PDB entry 7O4I | electron microscopy, 3.20 A resolution | chains O and T of the 30 polymer chains in the assembly

[Chain O]
Molecule: TATA-box-binding protein
Source organism: Saccharomyces cerevisiae (strain ATCC 204508 / S288c)
Reference sequence: P13393 (TBP_YEAST); residue numbers follow UniProt; this construct covers 1-240
Amino-acid sequence (247 residues; each row starts with the number of its first residue):
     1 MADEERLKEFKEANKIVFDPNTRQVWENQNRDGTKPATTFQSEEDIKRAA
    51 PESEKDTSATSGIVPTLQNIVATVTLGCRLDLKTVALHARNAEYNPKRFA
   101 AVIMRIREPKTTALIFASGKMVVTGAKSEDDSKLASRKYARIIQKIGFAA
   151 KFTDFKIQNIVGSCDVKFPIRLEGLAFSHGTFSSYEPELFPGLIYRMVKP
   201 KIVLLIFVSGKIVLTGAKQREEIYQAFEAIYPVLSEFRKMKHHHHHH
Unresolved in the structure: 1-59, 241-247
Construct notes: expression tag (241-247)

[Chain T]
Molecule: Template DNA
Sequence (106 nucleotides; numbered 1 to 106; the number before each row is that of its first residue):
     1 TGACACAGCGCAGTTGTGCTATGATATTTTTATGTATGTACAACACACAT
    51 CGGAGGTGAATCGAACGTTCCATAGCTATTATATACACAGCGTGCTACTG
   101 TTCTCG
Unresolved in the structure: 1-29, 97-106

[Interface between chain O and chain T]
Residue-residue contacts (25; chain O residue first):
  Gln68(O) - DA83(T)  sugar contact
  Asn69(O) - DA81(T)  base contact
  Asn69(O) - DT82(T)  hydrogen bond to the sugar
  Arg98(O) - DT79(T)  salt bridge to the phosphate
  Arg98(O) - DT80(T)  salt bridge to the phosphate
  Phe99(O) - DA78(T)  base contact
  Phe99(O) - DT79(T)  sugar contact
  Ile103(O) - DT80(T)  sugar contact
  Arg105(O) - DT80(T)  phosphate contact
  Arg105(O) - DA81(T)  salt bridge to the phosphate
  Thr112(O) - DT80(T)  phosphate contact
  Thr112(O) - DA81(T)  sugar contact
  Leu114(O) - DT80(T)  sugar contact
  Thr124(O) - DA81(T)  hydrogen bond to the sugar
  Val161(O) - DT82(T)  base contact
  Phe190(O) - DT84(T)  base contact
  Phe190(O) - DA85(T)  base contact
  Pro191(O) - DA85(T)  base contact
  Pro191(O) - DC86(T)  sugar contact
  Phe207(O) - DT84(T)  base contact
  Phe207(O) - DA85(T)  sugar contact
  Ser209(O) - DA85(T)  hydrogen bond to the phosphate
  Lys211(O) - DA85(T)  salt bridge to the phosphate
  Val213(O) - DA83(T)  base contact
  Val213(O) - DT84(T)  sugar contact
Other interface residues (no listed pair), chain O (20 interface residues in all): Val71, Lys110, Ser163, Leu205

[Overview]
20 residues of chain O face 9 of chain T across their interface, with 3 hydrogen bonds and 4 salt bridges.
Polar pairs include Asn69(O)-DT82(T), Thr124(O)-DA81(T) and Ser209(O)-DA85(T).
Chain O is TATA-box-binding protein (Saccharomyces cerevisiae (strain ATCC 204508 / S288c)) and chain T is
Template DNA; the structure, Yeast RNA polymerase II transcription pre-initiation complex with initial
transcription bubble, was determined by electron microscopy (same publication as 7O4J, 7O4K, 7O4L, 7O72, 7O73
and 7O75).
